8WDV - chains M and H of the 36 polymer chains in the assembly; structure by electron microscopy, 2.24 A resolution.

[Chain M]
Protein: Reaction center protein M chain
Source organism: Allochromatium vinosum DSM 180
Reference sequence: P51763 (RCEM_ALLVD); residues 1-325 here = UniProt positions 1-325
Sequence (325 residues; each row starts with the number of its first residue):
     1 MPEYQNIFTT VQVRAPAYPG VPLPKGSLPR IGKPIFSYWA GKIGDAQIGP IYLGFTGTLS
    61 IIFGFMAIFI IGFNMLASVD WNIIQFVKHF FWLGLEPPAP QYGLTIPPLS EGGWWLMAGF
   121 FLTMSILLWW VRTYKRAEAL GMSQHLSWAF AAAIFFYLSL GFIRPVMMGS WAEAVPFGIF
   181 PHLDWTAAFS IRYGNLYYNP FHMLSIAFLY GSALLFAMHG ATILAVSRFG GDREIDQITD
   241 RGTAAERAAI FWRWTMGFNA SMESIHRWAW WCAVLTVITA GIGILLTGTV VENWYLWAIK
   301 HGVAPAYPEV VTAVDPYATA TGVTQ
Disordered / not traced: 1, 320-325
Bound ions: Ca2+ near D80 (its only coordinating residue here); Mg2+: E96 (shared with 2 residues of chain C); Fe ion: H219, E234, H266 (shared with 2 residues of chain L)
Residues lining bound ligands:
  - bacteriochlorophyll a (BCL), molecule 1: I68, F90, L122, F156, Y157, L160, V175, I179, H182, L183, W185, T186
  - bacteriochlorophyll a (BCL), molecule 2: I68, I71, L122, I126, F150, A153, I154, F156, Y157, L160, F177, W185, T186, A187, F189, S190, N195, L196, Y197, N199, H202, S205, I206, L209, Y210, T276, V277, A280, G283, I284
  - bacteriochlorophyll a (BCL), molecule 3: T186, Y197, L209, Y210
  - bacteriochlorophyll a (BCL), molecule 4: Y197, H202, M203, I206, A207, Y210, G211, L214
  - bacteriopheophytin a (BPH), molecule 1: S60, I61, I62, G64, F65, I68, L122, S125, I126, W129, T133, L146, A149, F150, A153, A273, V274, V277
  - bacteriopheophytin a (BPH), molecule 2: Y210, A213, L214, A217, M218, W252, T255, M256
  - spirilloxanthin (CRT): F65, I68, F69, I71, G72, M75, F86, F90, I106, W115, L116, G119, F120, T123, Y157, L158, L160, G161, F162, W171, V175, P176, F177, G178, I179, H182
  - menaquinone 8 (MQ8): L214, L215, M218, H219, T222, A245, A248, A249, W252, M256, F258, N259, A260, S261, M262, I265, W268
  - Ubiquinone-8 (UQ8): I83, I84, V87, F90, F91, W92
UniProt features mapped onto this chain:
  - binding site ((7R,8Z)-bacteriochlorophyll b): H182, H202
  - binding site (Fe cation): H219, E234, H266
  - binding site (a ubiquinone): W252

[Chain H]
Protein: Photosynthetic reaction center H subunit
Source organism: Allochromatium vinosum DSM 180
Reference sequence: D3RPF6 (D3RPF6_ALLVD); residue numbers follow UniProt; this construct covers 1-259
Sequence (259 residues; each row starts with the number of its first residue):
     1 MSAAITEYMD VAQLTIWAFW FFFAGLIIYL RREDKREGYP LDSDRTERSG GRVKVVGFPD
    61 LAEPKTFVLP HNAGTVMAPR VEAPTSINAT PVAPFPGAPF EPNGDPMLSG FGPSASPDRA
   121 KHCDLTFEGL PKIVPLRVAT DFSIAERDPD PRGMTVVGLD GEVAGTVSDV WVDRSEPQIR
   181 YLEVKVAAGG KNVLLPIGFS RFDKKARKVK VAAIKAAHFA NVPTLAKPDQ ITLYEEDKVC
   241 AYYAGGKLYA TAERAGPLL
Modified positions: M1 (N-formylmethionine; FME)

[Chain M / chain H interface]
Residue-residue contacts - 124 pairs, chain M then chain H:
  P2(M) with R201(H), hydrogen bond (backbone-side chain)
  E3(M) with F199(H); R201(H), hydrogen bond (backbone-side chain)
  Y4(M) with I197(H); G198(H); S200(H); R201(H)
  Q5(M) with R201(H)
  T10(M) with D148(H); F202(H); K204(H)
  V11(M) with I144(H), hydrophobic; D148(H); P149(H); P151(H); I179(H), hydrophobic; F202(H), hydrophobic
  Q12(M) with I144(H); A145(H), hydrogen bond (backbone-backbone); D148(H), hydrogen bond (backbone-side chain)
  V13(M) with S143(H); I144(H), hydrophobic; V172(H), hydrophobic; P177(H); Q178(H); I179(H), hydrophobic
  R14(M) with D141(H); F142(H); S143(H), hydrogen bond (backbone-backbone); A145(H)
  A15(M) with D141(H); F142(H), hydrophobic
  P16(M) with D141(H)
  Y18(M) with F127(H)
  V21(M) with F127(H), hydrophobic
  P22(M) with F127(H)
  Y38(M) with R147(H); D148(H), hydrogen bond
  W39(M) with R147(H)
  P200(M) with I16(H), hydrophobic
  F201(M) with T15(H); I16(H); F19(H), hydrophobic
  L204(M) with I16(H), hydrophobic; F19(H), hydrophobic; W20(H), hydrophobic
  F208(M) with F19(H), hydrophobic; F23(H), hydrophobic
  R228(M) with F199(H); C240(H), hydrogen bond (backbone-side chain)
  F229(M) with C240(H), hydrophobic; A244(H), hydrophobic
  D232(M) with R180(H), salt bridge
  R233(M) with D124(H), salt bridge; K132(H); I133(H); R180(H); L233(H); E236(H), salt bridge
  D236(M) with R119(H); D124(H); K132(H), salt bridge
  Q237(M) with R119(H)
  I238(M) with F67(H), hydrophobic
  T239(M) with L69(H); V76(H)
  D240(M) with R119(H), salt bridge; A120(H), hydrogen bond (side chain-backbone); L233(H)
  R241(M) with E37(H), salt bridge; R80(H); E82(H), salt bridge; P117(H); R119(H)
  G242(M) with P117(H); R119(H); D237(H)
  T243(M) with A115(H); P117(H); D237(H), hydrogen bond (backbone-side chain)
  E246(M) with P117(H)
  R247(M) with P113(H), hydrogen bond (side chain-backbone); A115(H), hydrogen bond (side chain-backbone); A241(H); A244(H)
  R253(M) with Y39(H), hydrogen bond; L41(H)
  F258(M) with R31(H)
  N259(M) with R31(H), hydrogen bond (backbone-side chain); D34(H)
  A260(M) with D34(H)
  S261(M) with E33(H); E37(H)
  E263(M) with K65(H), salt bridge; F67(H)
  S264(M) with E33(H); D34(H), hydrogen bond
  R267(M) with Y29(H), hydrogen bond; L30(H); E33(H), salt bridge; K65(H)
  W268(M) with I27(H), hydrophobic; L30(H); D34(H), hydrogen bond
  W271(M) with F22(H), hydrophobic; L26(H); L30(H)
  L275(M) with F22(H), hydrophobic; L26(H), hydrophobic
  T279(M) with F19(H)
  I282(M) with T15(H)
  L286(M) with T15(H)
  V290(M) with A3(H); V11(H), hydrophobic
  V291(M) with A12(H), hydrophobic
  W294(M) with A12(H), hydrophobic
  W297(M) with D10(H), hydrogen bond; A12(H); Q13(H)
  K300(M) with Y8(H), hydrogen bond (side chain-backbone); D10(H), salt bridge
  H301(M) with Y8(H), hydrogen bond; D10(H), salt bridge; Q13(H)
Also at the interface, not in a pair above, chain M (56 interface residues in all): K42, D45
Also at the interface, not in a pair above, chain H (71 interface residues in all): E7, G112, S114, S116, E128, P196, K247

[In short]
Chain M and chain H form an interface of 56 and 71 residues respectively; the contacts include 19 hydrogen
bonds and 11 salt bridges. Polar pairs include D232(M)-R180(H), R233(M)-D124(H) and R233(M)-E236(H).
Chain M is Reaction center protein M chain and chain H is Photosynthetic reaction center H subunit, both from
Allochromatium vinosum DSM 180; the structure, Photosynthetic LH1-RC complex from the purple sulfur bacterium
Allochromatium vinosum purified by Ca2+-DEAE, was determined by electron microscopy together with 8WDU from
the same study.
